Entry 8YBN (X-ray diffraction, 2.18 A resolution); this record covers chains A and B.

Chain A:
Protein: Enterotoxin type B
Source organism: Staphylococcus aureus
UniProtKB: P01552 (ETXB_STAAU); residues 3-241 here correspond to UniProt positions 28-266 (UniProt number = residue number + 25)
Chain sequence (240 residues; each row starts with the number of its first residue):
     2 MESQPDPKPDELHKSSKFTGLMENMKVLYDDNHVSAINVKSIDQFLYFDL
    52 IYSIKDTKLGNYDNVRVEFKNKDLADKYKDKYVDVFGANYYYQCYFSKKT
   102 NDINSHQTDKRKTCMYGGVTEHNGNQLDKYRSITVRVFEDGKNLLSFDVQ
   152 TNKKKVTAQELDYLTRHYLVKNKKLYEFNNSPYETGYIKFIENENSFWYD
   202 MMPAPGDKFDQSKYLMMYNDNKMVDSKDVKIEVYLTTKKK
Disordered / not traced: 2, 100-109, 240-241
Construct notes: initiating methionine (2)
Disulfides: Cys95-Cys115

Chain B:
Protein: nanobody SEB-Nb8
Source organism: Vicugna pacos
Notes: antibody fragment or engineered binder
Chain sequence (131 residues; each row starts with the number of its first residue):
     1 QVQLVESGGGSVQDGGSLRLSCAASGFTIDNRWMTWFRQAPGKEREGVAS
    51 ILTYSGRTVYADSGKGRFTISQANAKNSVYLQMNSLKPEDTATYYCAAGD
   101 AYHKWFMPSSRALDRKEYNYWGQGTLVTVSS
Disulfides: Cys22-Cys96

Interface between chain A and chain B:
Contacting residue pairs (26; chain A residue first):
  Leu22(A) - Arg57(B)
  Leu22(A) - Phe106(B)
  Leu22(A) - Met107(B)
  Glu24(A) - Leu52(B)
  Glu24(A) - Tyr54(B)
  Glu24(A) - Ser55(B)  hydrogen bond
  Glu24(A) - Arg57(B)  salt bridge
  Glu24(A) - Phe106(B)
  Asn25(A) - Trp105(B)
  Asn25(A) - Phe106(B)
  Lys27(A) - Tyr54(B)
  Val28(A) - Tyr54(B)
  Val28(A) - Lys104(B)
  Val28(A) - Phe106(B)  hydrophobic
  Asp31(A) - Tyr54(B)  hydrogen bond
  Asn33(A) - Lys104(B)  hydrogen bond
  Asn90(A) - Lys104(B)  hydrogen bond (backbone-side chain)
  Tyr92(A) - His103(B)
  Tyr92(A) - Lys104(B)
  Tyr93(A) - Trp105(B)
  Asp110(A) - His103(B)  salt bridge
  Lys111(A) - His103(B)
  Phe179(A) - Ser55(B)
  Phe179(A) - Arg57(B)
  Gln212(A) - Lys104(B)  hydrogen bond (side chain-backbone)
  Gln212(A) - Trp105(B)
Also at the interface, not in a pair above, chain A (17 interface residues in all): Gly21, Met23, Asn180
Also at the interface, not in a pair above, chain B (11 interface residues in all): Pro108, Ser109

Summary:
The interface between chain A and chain B involves 17 residues on one side and 11 on the other; the contacts
include 5 hydrogen bonds and 2 salt bridges. Among the polar pairs are Glu24(A)-Arg57(B), Asp110(A)-His103(B)
and Glu24(A)-Ser55(B).
Here chain A is Enterotoxin type B (Staphylococcus aureus) and chain B is nanobody SEB-Nb8 (Vicugna pacos).
Entry 8YBN (Crystal structure of nanobody SEB-Nb8 bound to staphylococcal enterotoxin B (SEB)) was determined
by X-ray diffraction (same publication as 8YBL, 8YBM, 8YBO and 8YBP).
